2NSA - chain A; structure by X-ray diffraction, 1.70 A resolution.

Chain A:
Protein: Trigger factor
Organism: Thermotoga maritima
UniProt: Q9WZF8 (TIG_THEMA); residues 244-405 here = UniProt positions 244-405
Chain sequence (170 residues; numbered 243 to 412; the number before each row is that of its first residue):
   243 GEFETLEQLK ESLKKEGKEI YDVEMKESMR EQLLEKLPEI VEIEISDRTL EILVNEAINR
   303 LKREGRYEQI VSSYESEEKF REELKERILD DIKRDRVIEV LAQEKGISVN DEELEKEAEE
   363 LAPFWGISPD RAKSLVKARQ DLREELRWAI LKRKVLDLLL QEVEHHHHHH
Not modelled in the structure: 243, 411-412
Differences from the reference sequence: cloning artifact (243, 406); modified residue (267, 271); expression tag (407-412)
Modified positions: Mse267 (selenomethionine; parent Met); Mse271 (selenomethionine; parent Met)

Overview:
Chain A is Trigger factor (Thermotoga maritima); the structure, Structures of and interactions between domains
of trigger factor from Themotoga maritim, was determined by X-ray diffraction together with 2NSB and 2NSC from
the same study.
